Entry 8TJB (X-ray diffraction, 2.45 A resolution); this record covers chains A and B.

== Chain A ==
Name: Hemagglutinin HA1 chain
Organism: Influenza A virus
UniProtKB: A0A1W6AW68 (A0A1W6AW68_9INFA); residues 11-329 here correspond to UniProt positions 27-345 (UniProt number = residue number + 16)
Amino-acid sequence (323 residues; numbered 7 to 329; the number before each row is that of its first residue):
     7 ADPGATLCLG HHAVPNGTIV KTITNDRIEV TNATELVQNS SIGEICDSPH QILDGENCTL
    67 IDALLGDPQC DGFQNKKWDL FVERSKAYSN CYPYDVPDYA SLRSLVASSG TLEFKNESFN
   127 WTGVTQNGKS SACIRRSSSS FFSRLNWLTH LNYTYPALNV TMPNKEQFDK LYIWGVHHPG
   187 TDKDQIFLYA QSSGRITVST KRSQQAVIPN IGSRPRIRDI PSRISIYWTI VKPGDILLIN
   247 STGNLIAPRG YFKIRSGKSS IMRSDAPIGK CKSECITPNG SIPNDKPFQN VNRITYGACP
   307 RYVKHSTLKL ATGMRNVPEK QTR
Unresolved in the structure: 7-8, 326-329
Construct notes: expression tag (7-10)
Cystine bridges: Cys52-Cys277, Cys64-Cys76, Cys97-Cys139, Cys281-Cys305
Covalently attached groups: N-acetylglucosamine (NAG) linked to Asn38, Asn45, Asn63, Asn165, Asn246, Asn285
What the authors report for this chain:
  - binding site for beta-D-galactopyranose: Phe193, Arg222, Asp225
  - binding site for N-acetylglucosamine: Tyr159
  - post-translational modification sites: Asn158 (citing earlier work)
  - specificity-determining residues: Tyr159

== Chain B ==
Name: Hemagglutinin HA2 chain
Organism: Influenza A virus
UniProtKB: A0A1W6AW68 (A0A1W6AW68_9INFA); residues 1-174 here correspond to UniProt positions 346-519 (UniProt number = residue number + 345)
Amino-acid sequence (174 residues; each row starts with the number of its first residue):
     1 GIFGAIAGFI ENGWEGMVDG WYGFRHQNSE GRGQAADLKS TQAAIDQING KLNRLIGKTN
    61 EKFHQIEKEF SEVEGRVQDL EKYVEDTKID LWSYNAELLV ALENQHTIDL TDSEMNKLFE
   121 KTKKQLRENA EDMGNGCFKI YHKCDNACIE SIRNETYDHN VYRDEALNNR FQIK
Unresolved in the structure: 173-174
Cystine bridges: Cys144-Cys148

== Chain A / chain B interface ==
Contacting residue pairs (134; chain A residue first):
  Pro9(A) - Ser29(B)
  Gly10(A) - Ile140(B)
  Gly10(A) - His142(B)
  Ala11(A) - Gln27(B)
  Ala11(A) - Phe138(B)
  Ala11(A) - Lys139(B)
  Ala11(A) - Ile140(B)  hydrogen bond (backbone-backbone)
  Thr12(A) - Arg25(B)
  Thr12(A) - His26(B)
  Thr12(A) - Gln27(B)  hydrogen bond (backbone-backbone)
  Thr12(A) - Phe138(B)
  Leu13(A) - Phe24(B)  hydrophobic
  Leu13(A) - Arg25(B)
  Leu13(A) - His26(B)
  Leu13(A) - Cys137(B)
  Leu13(A) - Phe138(B)  hydrogen bond (backbone-backbone)
  Leu13(A) - Ile152(B)  hydrophobic
  Cys14(A) - Trp14(B)
  Cys14(A) - Gly23(B)
  Cys14(A) - Phe24(B)
  Cys14(A) - Arg25(B)  hydrogen bond (backbone-backbone)
  Cys14(A) - Gly136(B)
  Cys14(A) - Cys137(B)  disulfide
  Leu15(A) - Ile10(B)
  Leu15(A) - Trp14(B)
  Leu15(A) - Gly23(B)
  Leu15(A) - Phe24(B)  hydrophobic
  Leu15(A) - Leu118(B)  hydrophobic
  Leu15(A) - Thr122(B)
  Leu15(A) - Gly136(B)  hydrogen bond (backbone-backbone)
  Leu15(A) - Phe138(B)  hydrophobic
  Gly16(A) - Trp14(B)
  Gly16(A) - Tyr22(B)
  Gly16(A) - Gly23(B)  hydrogen bond (backbone-backbone)
  Gly16(A) - Met115(B)
  His17(A) - Ile6(B)
  His17(A) - Ile10(B)
  His17(A) - Asn12(B)
  His17(A) - Gly13(B)
  His17(A) - Trp14(B)  hydrogen bond (backbone-backbone)
  His17(A) - Met17(B)
  His17(A) - Trp21(B)
  His17(A) - Tyr22(B)
  His17(A) - Met115(B)
  His18(A) - Trp14(B)
  His18(A) - Met17(B)
  His18(A) - Gly20(B)
  His18(A) - Trp21(B)  hydrogen bond (backbone-backbone)
  Ala19(A) - Gly13(B)
  Ala19(A) - Trp14(B)  hydrogen bond (backbone-backbone)
  Ala19(A) - Glu15(B)
  Pro21(A) - Glu15(B)
  Val26(A) - Asn104(B)
  Lys27(A) - Ala101(B)
  Lys27(A) - Asn104(B)  hydrogen bond (backbone-side chain)
  Thr28(A) - Ala101(B)
  Thr28(A) - Asn104(B)
  Thr28(A) - Gln105(B)  hydrogen bond
  Thr28(A) - Ile108(B)
  Ile29(A) - Ala101(B)
  Ile29(A) - Leu102(B)  hydrophobic
  Ile29(A) - Gln105(B)  hydrogen bond (backbone-side chain)
  Thr30(A) - Gln105(B)  hydrogen bond
  Leu42(A) - Val100(B)  hydrophobic
  Arg109(A) - Glu67(B)  salt bridge
  Ser110(A) - His64(B)  hydrogen bond
  Ser114(A) - His64(B)
  Lys264(A) - Phe63(B)
  Ser265(A) - His64(B)
  Ser266(A) - His64(B)  hydrogen bond
  Arg269(A) - Glu67(B)  salt bridge
  Asn290(A) - Thr59(B)
  Asp291(A) - Ile56(B)
  Asp291(A) - Gly57(B)  hydrogen bond (backbone-backbone)
  Lys292(A) - Thr59(B)
  Pro293(A) - Leu55(B)
  Phe294(A) - Ala96(B)  hydrophobic
  Arg299(A) - Lys68(B)  hydrogen bond (backbone-side chain)
  Arg299(A) - Glu85(B)
  Arg299(A) - Ile89(B)
  Ile300(A) - Lys68(B)
  Thr301(A) - Gln65(B)  hydrogen bond (backbone-side chain)
  Tyr302(A) - Lys62(B)
  Tyr302(A) - Phe63(B)
  Gly303(A) - Asn60(B)
  Gly303(A) - Glu61(B)
  Gly303(A) - Lys62(B)  hydrogen bond (backbone-backbone)
  Gly303(A) - Phe63(B)
  Ala304(A) - Thr59(B)
  Ala304(A) - Asn60(B)
  Ala304(A) - Glu61(B)
  Cys305(A) - Thr59(B)
  Cys305(A) - Asn60(B)  hydrogen bond (backbone-backbone)
  Pro306(A) - Thr59(B)
  Arg307(A) - Asn60(B)
  Arg307(A) - Trp92(B)
  Tyr308(A) - Ile89(B)  hydrophobic
  Val309(A) - Trp92(B)
  Val309(A) - Ser93(B)
  Val309(A) - Ala96(B)  hydrophobic
  Lys310(A) - Asp86(B)  salt bridge
  Lys310(A) - Ser93(B)  hydrogen bond (backbone-side chain)
  His311(A) - Ser93(B)  hydrogen bond (side chain-backbone)
  His311(A) - Glu97(B)
  Leu314(A) - Ala96(B)  hydrophobic
  Leu314(A) - Glu97(B)
  Leu314(A) - Val100(B)  hydrophobic
  Lys315(A) - Val100(B)
  Lys315(A) - Asn104(B)  hydrogen bond (backbone-side chain)
  Leu316(A) - Leu52(B)  hydrophobic
  Leu316(A) - Leu55(B)  hydrophobic
  Leu316(A) - Glu103(B)
  Leu316(A) - Asn104(B)
  Ala317(A) - Asn104(B)  hydrogen bond (backbone-side chain)
  Ala317(A) - Thr107(B)
  Thr318(A) - Trp21(B)
  Thr318(A) - Ile48(B)
  Thr318(A) - Leu52(B)
  Gly319(A) - Trp21(B)
  Gly319(A) - Thr107(B)
  Met320(A) - Ile6(B)  hydrophobic
  Met320(A) - Trp21(B)
  Met320(A) - Tyr22(B)  hydrophobic
  Met320(A) - Thr111(B)
  Arg321(A) - Ile6(B)
  Arg321(A) - Ala7(B)
  Val323(A) - Glu11(B)
  Val323(A) - Asn12(B)
  Val323(A) - Gly13(B)  hydrogen bond (backbone-backbone)
  Pro324(A) - Asn12(B)
  Pro324(A) - Glu15(B)
  Glu325(A) - Asn12(B)
  Glu325(A) - Gly13(B)
  Glu325(A) - Glu15(B)  hydrogen bond (side chain-backbone)
Other interface residues (no listed pair), chain A (61 interface residues in all): Val20, Ile34, Val36, Thr40, His56, Ala113, Glu280
Other interface residues (no listed pair), chain B (67 interface residues in all): Gly16, Asn28, Glu69, Lys88, Leu98, Phe119, Met133, Cys144, Ile149
Disulfides between the chains: Cys14(A)-Cys137(B)

== In short ==
The interface between chain A and chain B involves 61 residues on one side and 67 on the other; the contacts
include 1 disulfide bond, 26 hydrogen bonds and 3 salt bridges. Polar contacts include Arg109(A)-Glu67(B),
Arg269(A)-Glu67(B) and Lys310(A)-Asp86(B). From the paper: a binding site for beta-D-galactopyranose at
Phe193(A), Arg222(A) and Asp225(A); a binding site for N-acetylglucosamine at Tyr159(A).
Here chain A is Hemagglutinin HA1 chain and chain B is Hemagglutinin HA2 chain, both from Influenza A virus.
Entry 8TJB (CRYSTAL STRUCTURE OF THE A/Texas/73/2017(H3N2) INFLUENZA VIRUS HEMAGGLUTININ WITH HUMAN RECEPTOR
ANALOG 6'-SLNLN) was determined by X-ray diffraction, deposited together with 8TJ4, 8TJ6, 8TJ7, 8TJ8, 8TJ9 and
8TJA.
